7X5V - chains B and E of the 5 polymer chains in the assembly; structure by electron microscopy, 2.83 A resolution.

# Chain B
Protein: ion channel, GFP-TwinStrep
From: Emiliania huxleyi
Chain sequence (815 residues; row label = number of the first residue in the row):
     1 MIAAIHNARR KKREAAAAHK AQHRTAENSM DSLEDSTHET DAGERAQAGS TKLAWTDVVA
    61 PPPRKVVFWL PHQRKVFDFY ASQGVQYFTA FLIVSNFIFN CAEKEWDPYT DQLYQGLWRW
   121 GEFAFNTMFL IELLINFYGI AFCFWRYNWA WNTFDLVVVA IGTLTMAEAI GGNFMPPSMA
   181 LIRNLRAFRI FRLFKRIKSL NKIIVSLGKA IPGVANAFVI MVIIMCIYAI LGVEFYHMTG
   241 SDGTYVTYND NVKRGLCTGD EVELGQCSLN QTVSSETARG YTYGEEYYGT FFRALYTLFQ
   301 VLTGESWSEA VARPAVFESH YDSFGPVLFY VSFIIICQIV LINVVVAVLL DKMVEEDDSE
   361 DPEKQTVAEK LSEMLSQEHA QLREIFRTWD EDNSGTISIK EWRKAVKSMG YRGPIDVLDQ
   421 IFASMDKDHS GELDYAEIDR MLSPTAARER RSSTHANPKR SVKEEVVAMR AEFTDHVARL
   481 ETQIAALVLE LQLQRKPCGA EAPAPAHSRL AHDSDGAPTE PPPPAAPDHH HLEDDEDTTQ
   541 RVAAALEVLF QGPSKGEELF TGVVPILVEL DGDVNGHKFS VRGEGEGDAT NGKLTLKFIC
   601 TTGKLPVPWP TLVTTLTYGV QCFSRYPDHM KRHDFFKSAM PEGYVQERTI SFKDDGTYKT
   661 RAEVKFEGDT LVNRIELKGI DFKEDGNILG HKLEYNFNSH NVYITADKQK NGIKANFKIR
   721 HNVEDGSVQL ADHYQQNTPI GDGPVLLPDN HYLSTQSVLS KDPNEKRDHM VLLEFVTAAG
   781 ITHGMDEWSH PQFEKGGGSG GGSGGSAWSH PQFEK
Unresolved in the structure: 1-68, 359-815

# Chain E
Protein: ion channel
From: Emiliania huxleyi
Chain sequence (17 residues; numbered 1 to 17; the number before each row is that of its first residue):
     1 MIAAIHNARR KKREAAA
Unresolved in the structure: 1

# How chain B and chain E interact
Pairs across the interface - 7 pairs, chain B then chain E:
  Ala-347(B) / Ala-3(E)  hydrophobic
  Leu-350(B) / Ala-3(E)  hydrophobic
  Leu-350(B) / Ala-4(E)
  Leu-350(B) / Asn-7(E)
  Asp-351(B) / Asn-7(E)
  Asp-351(B) / Arg-10(E)  salt bridge
  Asp-358(B) / Lys-11(E)  salt bridge
Interface residues without a listed pair, chain B (6 interface residues in all): Val-346, Val-354

# Summary
6 residues of chain B face 5 of chain E across their interface; the contacts include 2 salt bridges. Polar
contacts include Asp-351(B)/Arg-10(E) and Asp-358(B)/Lys-11(E).
Chain B is ion channel, GFP-TwinStrep and chain E is ion channel, both from Emiliania huxleyi; the structure,
NaVEh Sodium channel, and NaVEh from the coccolithophore Emiliania huxleyi, was determined by electron
microscopy.
